Entry 4QV6 (X-ray diffraction, 2.80 A resolution); this record covers chains S and T of the 28 polymer chains in the assembly.

# Chain S
Name: Proteasome subunit alpha type-6
From: Saccharomyces cerevisiae
Notes: EC 3.4.25.1
UniProtKB: P40302 (PSA6_YEAST); residues 0-233 here correspond to UniProt positions 1-234 (UniProt number = residue number + 1)
Chain sequence (234 residues; row label = number of the first residue in the row; numbering starts at 0):
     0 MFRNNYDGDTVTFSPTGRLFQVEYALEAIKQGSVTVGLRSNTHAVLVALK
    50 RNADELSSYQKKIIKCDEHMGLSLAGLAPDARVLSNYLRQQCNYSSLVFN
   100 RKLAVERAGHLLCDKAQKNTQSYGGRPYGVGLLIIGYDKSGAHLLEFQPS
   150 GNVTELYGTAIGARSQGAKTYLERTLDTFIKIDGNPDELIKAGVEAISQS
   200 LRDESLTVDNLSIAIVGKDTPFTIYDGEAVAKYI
Not modelled in the structure: 0-2
UniProt features mapped onto this chain:
  - modified residue: Ser13 (Phosphoserine)
  - cross-link: Lys190 (Glycyl lysine isopeptide (Lys-Gly) (interchain with G-Cter in ubiquitin))

# Chain T
Name: Probable proteasome subunit alpha type-7
From: Saccharomyces cerevisiae
Notes: EC 3.4.25.1
UniProtKB: P21242 (PSA7_YEAST); residues -3 to 284 here correspond to UniProt positions 1-288 (UniProt number = residue number + 4)
Chain sequence (288 residues; each row starts with the number of its first residue; numbers below 1 keep their minus sign (Met-3 is residue -3)):
    -3 MTSIGTGYDLSNSVFSPDGRNFQVEYAVKAVENGTTSIGIKCNDGVVFAV
    47 EKLITSKLLVPQKNVKIQVVDRHIGCVYSGLIPDGRHLVNRGREEAASFK
    97 KLYKTPIPIPAFADRLGQYVQAHTLYNSVRPFGVSTIFGGVDKNGAHLYM
   147 LEPSGSYWGYKGAATGKGRQSAKAELEKLVDHHPEGLSAREAVKQAAKII
   197 YLAHEDNKEKDFELEISWCSLSETNGLHKFVKGDLLQEAIDFAQKEINGD
   247 DDEDEDDSDNVMSSDDENAPVATNANATTDQEGDIHLE
Not modelled in the structure: -3 to 1, 245-284
UniProt features mapped onto this chain:
  - modified residue: Thr-2 (N-acetylthreonine)

# How chain S and chain T interact
Pairs across the interface - 63 pairs, chain S then chain T:
  Asn4(S) with Leu6(T)
  Tyr5(S) with Asp5(T), hydrogen bond; Leu6(T), hydrophobic
  Val10(S) with Gln19(T); Ser124(T); Val125(T); Arg126(T)
  Thr11(S) with Leu6(T); Gln19(T)
  Phe12(S) with Gln19(T); Tyr22(T); Ala23(T), hydrophobic; Leu77(T), hydrophobic; Arg126(T); Pro127(T); Gly129(T)
  Ser13(S) with Tyr22(T)
  Pro14(S) with Tyr22(T), hydrophobic; Lys25(T)
  Thr15(S) with Lys25(T)
  Gly16(S) with Tyr22(T); Lys25(T); Ala26(T)
  Leu18(S) with Leu77(T), hydrophobic; Arg126(T)
  His109(S) with Arg82(T)
  Cys112(S) with Arg82(T)
  Asp113(S) with Arg82(T), salt bridge; Asn86(T)
  Gln116(S) with Pro79(T); Asp80(T); His83(T), hydrogen bond; Arg126(T)
  Thr119(S) with Arg126(T), hydrogen bond (backbone-side chain)
  Gln120(S) with His119(T); Val125(T); Arg126(T), hydrogen bond (backbone-backbone); Phe128(T)
  Ser121(S) with Ser124(T)
  Tyr122(S) with Ser124(T), hydrogen bond (backbone-backbone)
  Ser149(S) with Pro79(T)
  Gly150(S) with Pro79(T)
  Asn151(S) with Ile78(T); Pro79(T)
  Thr153(S) with Leu55(T); Asn60(T)
  Glu154(S) with Val56(T); Lys59(T); Asn60(T), hydrogen bond (backbone-side chain)
  Leu155(S) with Leu54(T); Leu55(T); Val56(T)
  Tyr156(S) with Lys53(T); Leu54(T), hydrogen bond (backbone-backbone); Leu55(T); Val56(T); Pro57(T)
  Gly157(S) with Leu54(T)
  Lys168(S) with Leu54(T)
  Leu171(S) with Leu54(T)
  Glu172(S) with Ser52(T), hydrogen bond; Lys53(T), hydrogen bond (side chain-backbone)
  Leu175(S) with Lys53(T)
Interface residues without a listed pair, chain S (35 interface residues in all): Thr9, Arg38, Glu105, Val152, Phe178
Interface residues without a listed pair, chain T (30 interface residues in all): Asn123

# In short
The interface between chain S and chain T involves 35 residues on one side and 30 on the other, with 9
hydrogen bonds and 1 salt bridge. Polar contacts include Asp113(S)-Arg82(T), Tyr5(S)-Asp5(T) and
Gln116(S)-His83(T).
Here chain S is Proteasome subunit alpha type-6 and chain T is Probable proteasome subunit alpha type-7, both
from Saccharomyces cerevisiae. Entry 4QV6 (yCP beta5-A49V mutant) was determined by X-ray diffraction (same
publication as 4QUX, 4QUY, 4QV0, 4QV1, 4QV3, 4QV4 and 42 further entries).
